2PZZ - chains A and C; structure by X-ray diffraction, 2.20 A resolution.

Chain A (and C):
Protein: UPF0201 protein MJ1564
From: Methanocaldococcus jannaschii DSM 2661
Notes: chain C of this document is another copy of the same molecule, construct and numbering; everything in this record applies to it too
UniProt: Q58959 (Y1564_METJA); residues 3-140 here correspond to UniProt positions 2-139 (UniProt number = residue number - 1)
Amino-acid sequence (147 residues; each row starts with the number of its first residue):
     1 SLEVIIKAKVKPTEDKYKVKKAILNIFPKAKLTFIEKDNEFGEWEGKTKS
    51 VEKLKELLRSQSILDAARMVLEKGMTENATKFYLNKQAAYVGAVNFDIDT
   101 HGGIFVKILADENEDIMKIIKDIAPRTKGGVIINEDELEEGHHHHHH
Disordered / not traced: 1, 135-147 (chain C: 1, 73-78, 98-101, 126-147)
Construct notes: cloning artifact (1-2, 141-147); modified residue (69, 75, 117)
Modified / non-standard residues: Mse69 (selenomethionine; parent Met); Mse75 (selenomethionine; parent Met); Mse117 (selenomethionine; parent Met)

Interface between chain A and chain C:
Contacting residue pairs - 28 pairs, chain A then chain C:
  K11(A) with Q87(C)
  P12(A) with K18(C); Q87(C); Y90(C), hydrophobic
  T13(A) with E14(C), hydrogen bond; D15(C), hydrogen bond (backbone-backbone); K18(C); Q87(C), hydrogen bond
  E14(A) with T13(C), hydrogen bond; E14(C); K18(C), hydrogen bond (backbone-side chain)
  D15(A) with T13(C), hydrogen bond (backbone-backbone)
  K18(A) with P12(C); T13(C); E14(C), hydrogen bond (side chain-backbone)
  N39(A) with V91(C)
  E40(A) with Y90(C); V91(C)
  F41(A) with Q87(C)
  K86(A) with T13(C)
  Q87(A) with K11(C); P12(C); T13(C), hydrogen bond
  Y90(A) with P12(C), hydrophobic; E40(C)
  T100(A) with G102(C)
  H101(A) with K11(C); E14(C), salt bridge
Other interface residues (no listed pair), chain A (16 interface residues in all): V19, V91
Other interface residues (no listed pair), chain C (15 interface residues in all): V19, N39, F41, K86

In short:
Chain A and chain C form an interface of 16 and 15 residues respectively; the contacts include 8 hydrogen
bonds and 1 salt bridge. Polar contacts include H101(A)-E14(C), T13(A)-E14(C) and T13(A)-Q87(C).
Both chains are UPF0201 protein MJ1564 (Methanocaldococcus jannaschii DSM 2661). Entry 2PZZ (2.2 A resolution
crystal structure of UPF0201 protein from Methanococcus jannaschii) was determined by X-ray diffraction,
deposited together with 2OGK, 2NWU and 2NRQ.
